3G2T - chains A and C; structure by X-ray diffraction, 2.00 A resolution.

[Chain A]
Molecule: ADP-ribosylation factor-binding protein GGA1
From: Homo sapiens
Notes: fragment: VHS Domain (N-terminal domain)
UniProt: Q9UJY5 (GGA1_HUMAN); numbering as in UniProt (aligned over 1-147)
Amino-acid sequence (149 residues; each row starts with the number of its first residue; numbers below 1 keep their minus sign (Gly-1 is residue -1)):
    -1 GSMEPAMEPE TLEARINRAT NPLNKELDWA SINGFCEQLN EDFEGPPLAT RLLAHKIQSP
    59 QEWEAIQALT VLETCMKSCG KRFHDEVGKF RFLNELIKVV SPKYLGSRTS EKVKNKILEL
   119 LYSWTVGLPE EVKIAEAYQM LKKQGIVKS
Disordered / not traced: -1 to 6, 147
Differences from the reference sequence: expression tag (-1 to 0)
Disulfide bonds: Cys34-Cys73
UniProt features mapped onto this chain:
  - modified residue: Met1 (N-acetylmethionine)
  - mutagenesis: Asn92 (N92A: Abolishes interaction with IGF2R)

[Chain C]
Molecule: Phosphorylated C-terminal fragment of Sortilin-related receptor
UniProt: Q92673 (SORL_HUMAN); residues 1-13 here correspond to UniProt positions 2202-2214 (UniProt number = residue number + 2201)
Amino-acid sequence (13 residues; each row starts with the number of its first residue):
     1 ITGFSDDVPM VIA
Disordered / not traced: 1-4
Modified / non-standard residues: Ser5 (phosphoserine; SEP)
UniProt features mapped onto this chain:
  - motif: Asp7 to Val11 (DXXLL motif involved in the interaction with GGA1)
  - modified residue: Ser5 (Phosphoserine)

[Chain A / chain C interface]
Pairs across the interface (28; chain A residue first):
  Lys87(A) with Ser5(C), hydrogen bond (side chain-backbone); Asp7(C)
  Phe88(A) with Asp7(C), hydrogen bond (backbone-side chain); Val8(C); Met10(C), hydrophobic
  Arg89(A) with Asp6(C), hydrogen bond (side chain-backbone); Asp7(C), hydrogen bond (backbone-side chain); Val8(C)
  Asn92(A) with Val8(C); Pro9(C), hydrogen bond (side chain-backbone); Met10(C); Val11(C), hydrogen bond (side chain-backbone)
  Ile95(A) with Val11(C); Ala13(C), hydrophobic
  Ser99(A) with Ala13(C), hydrogen bond (side chain-backbone)
  Lys101(A) with Ile12(C); Ala13(C), hydrogen bond (side chain-backbone)
  Tyr102(A) with Val11(C)
  Lys131(A) with Ser5(C); Asp7(C), salt bridge
  Glu134(A) with Met10(C)
  Ala135(A) with Met10(C), hydrophobic
  Met138(A) with Met10(C), hydrophobic; Ala13(C), hydrogen bond (side chain-backbone)
  Leu139(A) with Ala13(C), hydrophobic
  Gln142(A) with Ile12(C); Ala13(C)
  Ile144(A) with Ala13(C), hydrophobic
Interface residues without a listed pair, chain A (16 interface residues in all): Pro100

[Summary]
The interface between chain A and chain C involves 16 residues on one side and 9 on the other; the contacts
include 9 hydrogen bonds and 1 salt bridge. Polar pairs include Lys131(A)-Asp7(C), Lys87(A)-Ser5(C) and
Phe88(A)-Asp7(C).
Chain A is ADP-ribosylation factor-binding protein GGA1 (Homo sapiens) and chain C is Phosphorylated
C-terminal fragment of Sortilin-related receptor; the structure, VHS Domain of human GGA1 complexed with SorLA
C-terminal Phosphopeptide, was determined by X-ray diffraction (same publication as 3G2S, 3G2V and 3G2W).
